PDB entry 6OVY | X-ray diffraction, 3.00 A resolution | chains F and H of the 9 polymer chains in the assembly

Chain F:
Name: RNA polymerase sigma factor SigA
From: Thermus thermophilus
Reference sequence: Q72L95 (SIGA_THET2); residues 1-423 here = UniProt positions 1-423
Chain sequence (423 residues; row label = number of the first residue in the row):
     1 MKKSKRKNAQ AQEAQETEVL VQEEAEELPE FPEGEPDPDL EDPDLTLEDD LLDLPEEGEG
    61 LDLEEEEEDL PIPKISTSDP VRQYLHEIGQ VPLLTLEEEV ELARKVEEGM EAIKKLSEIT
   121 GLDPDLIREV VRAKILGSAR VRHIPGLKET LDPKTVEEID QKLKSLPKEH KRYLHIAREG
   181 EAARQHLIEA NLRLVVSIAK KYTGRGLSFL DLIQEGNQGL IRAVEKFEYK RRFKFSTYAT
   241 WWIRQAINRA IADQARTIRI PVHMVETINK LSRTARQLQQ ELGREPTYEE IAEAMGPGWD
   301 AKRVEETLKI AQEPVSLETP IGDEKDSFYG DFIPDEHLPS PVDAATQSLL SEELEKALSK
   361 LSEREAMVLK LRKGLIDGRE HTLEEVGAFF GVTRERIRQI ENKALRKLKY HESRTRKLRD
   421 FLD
Disordered / not traced: 1-77, 321-327, 423
Differences from the reference sequence: conflict Thr46 (Ala in Q72L95)
UniProt features mapped onto this chain:
  - DNA-binding region: Leu383 to Asn402 (H-T-H motif)
  - region: Ser78 to Ile113 (Sigma-70 factor domain-1)
  - motif: Asp211 to Gln214 (Interaction with polymerase core subunit RpoC)

Chain H:
Molecule: 27-nt DNA strand
Sequence (27 nucleotides; each row starts with the number of its first residue; note: 2 numbers in that range are skipped by the numbering (no residue carries them; nothing is unmodelled there)):
     1 TATAATGGG
    12 AGCTGGCTCT GATGCAGG
Disordered / not traced: 12-18, 26-29

Chain F / chain H interface:
Pairs across the interface (39; chain F residue first):
  Asp79(F) - DG8(H)  hydrogen bond to the base
  Val81(F) - DG8(H)  base contact
  Arg82(F) - DG8(H)  hydrogen bond to the base
  Leu85(F) - DG7(H)  base contact
  Leu85(F) - DG8(H)  base contact
  His86(F) - DG7(H)  base contact
  Gly89(F) - DG7(H)  base contact
  Leu93(F) - DT6(H)  base contact
  Glu99(F) - DT6(H)  base contact
  Ala190(F) - DT6(H)  base contact
  Asn191(F) - DT6(H)  hydrogen bond to the base
  Arg193(F) - DT6(H)  sugar contact
  Arg193(F) - DG7(H)  hydrogen bond to the base
  Leu194(F) - DA5(H)  sugar contact
  Leu194(F) - DT6(H)  hydrogen bond to the base
  Val196(F) - DG7(H)  sugar contact
  Ser197(F) - DT6(H)  sugar contact
  Lys200(F) - DG8(H)  salt bridge to the phosphate
  Lys200(F) - DG9(H)  phosphate contact
  Phe209(F) - DG8(H)  sugar contact
  Lys226(F) - DT1(H)  base contact
  Lys226(F) - DA2(H)  hydrogen bond to the base
  Phe227(F) - DA2(H)  base contact
  Glu228(F) - DA2(H)  hydrogen bond to the base
  Arg231(F) - DA2(H)  hydrogen bond to the base
  Phe233(F) - DA2(H)  base contact
  Phe233(F) - DT3(H)  sugar contact
  Phe233(F) - DA4(H)  phosphate contact
  Lys234(F) - DA4(H)  hydrogen bond to the phosphate
  Lys234(F) - DA5(H)  salt bridge to the phosphate
  Ser236(F) - DA4(H)  sugar contact
  Ser236(F) - DA5(H)  hydrogen bond to the phosphate
  Thr237(F) - DT3(H)  sugar contact
  Thr237(F) - DA4(H)  hydrogen bond to the phosphate
  Thr237(F) - DA5(H)  base contact
  Tyr238(F) - DT1(H)  base contact
  Tyr238(F) - DA2(H)  stacking on the base
  Thr240(F) - DA5(H)  hydrogen bond to the base
  Trp241(F) - DT1(H)  sugar contact
Interface residues without a listed pair, chain F (32 interface residues in all): Ile88, Leu192, Arg232, Trp242, Arg244

In short:
32 residues of chain F and 9 residues of chain H are in contact, with 12 hydrogen bonds, 2 salt bridges and 1
aromatic stacking contact. Polar contacts include Asp79(F)-DG8(H), Arg82(F)-DG8(H) and Asn191(F)-DT6(H).
Chain F is RNA polymerase sigma factor SigA (Thermus thermophilus) and chain H is a 27-nt DNA strand; the
structure, X-ray crystal structure of a bacterial reiterative transcription complex of pyrG promoter variant
-1C, was determined by X-ray diffraction (same publication as 6OVR, 6OW3, 6OY5, 6OY6, 6OY7, 6P70 and 6P71).
